6KS1 - chains A and L of the 3 polymer chains in the assembly; structure by X-ray diffraction, 2.40 A resolution.

# Chain A
Protein: Adiponectin receptor protein 2
From: Homo sapiens
UniProt: Q86V24 (PAQR2_HUMAN); residue numbers follow UniProt; this construct covers 100-386
Amino-acid sequence (292 residues; row label = number of the first residue in the row; note: 99 numbers in that range are skipped by the numbering (no residue carries them; nothing is unmodelled there); numbers below 1 keep their minus sign (Gly-4 is residue -4)):
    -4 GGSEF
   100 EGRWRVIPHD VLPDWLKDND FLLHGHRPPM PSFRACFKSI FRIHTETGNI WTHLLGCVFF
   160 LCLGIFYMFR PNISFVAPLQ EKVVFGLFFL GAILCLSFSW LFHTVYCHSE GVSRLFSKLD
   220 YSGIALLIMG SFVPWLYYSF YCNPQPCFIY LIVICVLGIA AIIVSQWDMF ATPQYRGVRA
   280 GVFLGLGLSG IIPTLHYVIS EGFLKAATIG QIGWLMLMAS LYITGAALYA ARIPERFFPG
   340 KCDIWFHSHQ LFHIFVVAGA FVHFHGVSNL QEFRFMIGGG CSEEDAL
Unresolved in the structure: -4 to -2, 384-386
Differences from the reference sequence: expression tag (-4 to 0)
Curated features (UniProtKB/Swiss-Prot):
  - binding site (Zn(2+)): His202, His348, His352
  - mutagenesis: His202 (H202A: Abolishes response to ADIPOQ binding; when associated with A-219; A-348 and A-352), Asp219 (D219A: Impairs response to ADIPOQ binding. Abolishes response to ADIPOQ binding; when associated with A-202; A-348 and A-352), His348 (H348A: Impairs response to ADIPOQ binding. Abolishes response to ADIPOQ binding; when associated with A-202; A-219 and A-352), His352 (H352A: Abolishes response to ADIPOQ binding; when associated with A-202; A-219 and A-348)
Bound ions: Zn2+: His202, His348, His352
Small-molecule neighbours: LPX ((2S)-3-{[(R)-(2-aminoethoxy)(hydroxy)phosphoryl]oxy}-2-hydroxypropyl hexadecanoate): Ser131, Phe132, Arg133, Phe136, Leu153, Cys156, Ser196, Trp199
What the authors report for this chain:
  - mutagenesis - D219A: abolished signaling in response to UCP2 (citing earlier work)

# Chain L
Protein: The light chain variable domain (Antibody)
From: Mus musculus
Notes: antibody fragment or engineered binder
Amino-acid sequence (107 residues; row label = number of the first residue in the row):
     1 DIQMTQSPAS LSASVGETVT ITCRASGNIH NFLAWYQQKQ GKSPQVLVYN AKTLADGVPS
    61 RFSGSGSGTQ YSLKINSLQP EDFGSYYCQQ FWSTPYTFGG GTKLEIN
Small-molecule neighbours: LPX ((2S)-3-{[(R)-(2-aminoethoxy)(hydroxy)phosphoryl]oxy}-2-hydroxypropyl hexadecanoate): Asn28, His30, Gly68

# Chain A / chain L interface
Pairs across the interface - 16 pairs, chain A then chain L:
  Phe0(A) with Trp92(L); Ser93(L); Thr94(L)
  Glu100(A) with Trp92(L), hydrogen bond
  Gly101(A) with Trp92(L), hydrogen bond (backbone-backbone)
  Arg102(A) with Thr94(L); Tyr96(L), hydrogen bond
  Pro128(A) with Asn50(L), hydrogen bond (backbone-side chain)
  Met129(A) with Phe32(L), hydrophobic
  Pro130(A) with His30(L); Asn31(L), hydrogen bond (backbone-side chain); Phe32(L); Asn50(L)
  Ser131(A) with His30(L); Phe32(L); Trp92(L)
Other interface residues (no listed pair), chain A (10 interface residues in all): Arg133, Ala134

# In short
Chain A and chain L form an interface of 10 and 8 residues respectively; the contacts include 5 hydrogen
bonds. Among the polar pairs are Glu100(A)-Trp92(L), Arg102(A)-Tyr96(L) and Pro128(A)-Asn50(L). Compound LPX
is bound between chain A and chain L. The paper reports that D219A of chain A abolishes signaling in response
to UCP2.
Here chain A is Adiponectin receptor protein 2 (Homo sapiens) and chain L is the light chain variable domain
(Antibody) (Mus musculus). Entry 6KS1 (Crystal structure of the human adiponectin receptor 2) was determined
by X-ray diffraction (same publication as 6KRZ and 6KS0).
